Entry 3DOL (X-ray diffraction, 2.50 A resolution); this record covers chains A and B.

== Chain A ==
Name: Reverse transcriptase/ribonuclease H
Organism: Human immunodeficiency virus type 1
Notes: EC 2.7.7.49, 2.7.7.7, 3.1.26.4; fragment: gag-pol polyprotein p66 subunit
UniProtKB: P04585 (POL_HV1H2); residues 1-560 here correspond to UniProt positions 588-1147 (UniProt number = residue number + 587)
Sequence (560 residues; row label = number of the first residue in the row):
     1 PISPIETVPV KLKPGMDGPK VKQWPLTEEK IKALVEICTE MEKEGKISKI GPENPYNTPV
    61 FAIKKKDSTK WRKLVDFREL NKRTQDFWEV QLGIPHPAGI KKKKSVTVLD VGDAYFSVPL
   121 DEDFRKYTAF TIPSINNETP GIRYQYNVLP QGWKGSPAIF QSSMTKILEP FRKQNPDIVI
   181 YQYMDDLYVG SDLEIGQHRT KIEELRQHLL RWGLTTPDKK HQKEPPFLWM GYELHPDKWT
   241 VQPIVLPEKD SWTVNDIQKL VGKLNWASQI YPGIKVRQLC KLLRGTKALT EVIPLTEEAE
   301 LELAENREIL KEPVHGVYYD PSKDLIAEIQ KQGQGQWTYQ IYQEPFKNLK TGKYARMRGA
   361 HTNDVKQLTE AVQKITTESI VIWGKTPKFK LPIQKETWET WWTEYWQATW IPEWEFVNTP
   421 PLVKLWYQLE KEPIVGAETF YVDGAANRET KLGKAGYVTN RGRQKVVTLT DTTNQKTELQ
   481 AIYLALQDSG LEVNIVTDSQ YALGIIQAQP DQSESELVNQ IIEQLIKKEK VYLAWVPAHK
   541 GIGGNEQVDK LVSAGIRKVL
Disordered / not traced: 65-67, 541-560
Construct notes: engineered mutation Ile-100 (Leu687 in P04585)
Modified positions: Cys-280 (3-sulfinoalanine; CSD)
Small-molecule neighbours: GWI (N-({4-[({4-chloro-2-[(3-chloro-5-cyanophenyl)carbonyl]phenoxy}acetyl)amino]-3-methylphenyl}sulfonyl)propanamide): Pro-95, Ile-100, Lys-101, Lys-102, Lys-103, Lys-104, Ser-105, Val-106, Val-108, Val-179, Tyr-181, Tyr-188, Val-189, Gly-190, Pro-225, Phe-227, Trp-229, Leu-234, His-235, Pro-236, Tyr-318

== Chain B ==
Name: p66 RT
Organism: Human immunodeficiency virus type 1
Notes: fragment: gag-pol polyprotein p51 subunit
UniProtKB: P04585 (POL_HV1H2); residues 1-440 here correspond to UniProt positions 588-1027 (UniProt number = residue number + 587)
Sequence (440 residues; each row starts with the number of its first residue):
     1 PISPIETVPV KLKPGMDGPK VKQWPLTEEK IKALVEICTE MEKEGKISKI GPENPYNTPV
    61 FAIKKKDSTK WRKLVDFREL NKRTQDFWEV QLGIPHPAGL KKKKSVTVLD VGDAYFSVPL
   121 DEDFRKYTAF TIPSINNETP GIRYQYNVLP QGWKGSPAIF QSSMTKILEP FRKQNPDIVI
   181 YQYMDDLYVG SDLEIGQHRT KIEELRQHLL RWGLTTPDKK HQKEPPFLWM GYELHPDKWT
   241 VQPIVLPEKD SWTVNDIQKL VGKLNWASQI YPGIKVRQLC KLLRGTKALT EVIPLTEEAE
   301 LELAENREIL KEPVHGVYYD PSKDLIAEIQ KQGQGQWTYQ IYQEPFKNLK TGKYARMRGA
   361 HTNDVKQLTE AVQKITTESI VIWGKTPKFK LPIQKETWET WWTEYWQATW IPEWEFVNTP
   421 PLVKLWYQLE KEPIVGAETF
Disordered / not traced: 1-4, 65-66, 89-92, 217-232, 432-440

== Interface between chain A and chain B ==
Pairs across the interface (88; chain A residue first):
  Val-8(A) with Glu-53(B)
  Pro-9(A) with Glu-53(B)
  Gln-85(A) with Glu-53(B), hydrogen bond (side chain-backbone)
  Asp-86(A) with Pro-55(B)
  Phe-87(A) with Pro-52(B); Pro-55(B)
  Trp-88(A) with Pro-52(B), hydrogen bond (backbone-backbone); Asn-54(B); Gly-141(B); Arg-143(B)
  Gln-91(A) with Asn-137(B)
  Gly-93(A) with Asn-137(B), hydrogen bond (backbone-side chain)
  Pro-95(A) with Asn-136(B); Asn-137(B)
  His-96(A) with Asn-136(B), hydrogen bond (backbone-side chain)
  Gly-99(A) with Asn-136(B), hydrogen bond (backbone-side chain)
  Ile-100(A) with Asn-136(B)
  Ala-158(A) with Pro-52(B)
  Ser-162(A) with Pro-52(B)
  Thr-165(A) with Pro-140(B)
  Glu-169(A) with Lys-49(B), salt bridge
  Arg-172(A) with Thr-139(B)
  Val-179(A) with Glu-138(B)
  Ile-180(A) with Thr-139(B)
  Tyr-181(A) with Glu-138(B)
  Gln-182(A) with Glu-138(B), hydrogen bond (backbone-backbone); Pro-140(B)
  Lys-366(A) with Gln-394(B), hydrogen bond
  Glu-370(A) with Gln-394(B)
  Gln-373(A) with Glu-396(B); Thr-400(B)
  Thr-377(A) with Thr-400(B), hydrogen bond
  Ile-380(A) with Leu-26(B)
  Val-381(A) with Pro-25(B), hydrophobic; Ile-135(B); Asn-136(B), hydrogen bond (backbone-backbone)
  Ile-382(A) with Ile-135(B); Asn-136(B)
  Trp-383(A) with Ile-135(B)
  Gly-384(A) with Thr-27(B); Glu-28(B), hydrogen bond (backbone-backbone); Ile-135(B)
  Trp-402(A) with Lys-331(B), hydrogen bond (backbone-side chain); His-361(B); Thr-362(B); Asp-364(B), hydrogen bond
  Thr-403(A) with Gln-334(B)
  Glu-404(A) with Gln-334(B), hydrogen bond
  Tyr-405(A) with Lys-331(B), hydrogen bond (backbone-side chain)
  Trp-406(A) with Lys-331(B); Val-417(B); Asn-418(B); Thr-419(B)
  Gln-407(A) with Lys-331(B), hydrogen bond (backbone-side chain); Asp-364(B); Pro-392(B); Ile-393(B)
  Ala-408(A) with Asp-364(B); Pro-392(B), hydrogen bond (backbone-backbone); Ile-393(B), hydrophobic
  Thr-409(A) with Asp-364(B), hydrogen bond (backbone-side chain)
  Trp-410(A) with Thr-362(B), hydrogen bond (side chain-backbone); Asn-363(B); Trp-401(B); Tyr-405(B)
  Pro-412(A) with Trp-401(B), hydrophobic
  Pro-433(A) with Asn-255(B); Leu-289(B), hydrophobic
  Val-435(A) with Thr-290(B)
  Thr-439(A) with Ala-288(B); Leu-289(B), hydrogen bond (side chain-backbone)
  Tyr-441(A) with Val-254(B); Gln-258(B); Thr-286(B); Lys-287(B), hydrogen bond (side chain-backbone)
  Thr-459(A) with Thr-286(B), hydrogen bond (backbone-side chain)
  Asn-460(A) with Thr-286(B); Ala-288(B)
  Val-496(A) with Leu-289(B), hydrophobic
  Leu-503(A) with Pro-421(B), hydrophobic
  Gln-507(A) with Thr-419(B), hydrogen bond (side chain-backbone); Pro-420(B); Pro-421(B)
  Tyr-532(A) with Asn-255(B), hydrogen bond; Leu-289(B), hydrophobic
  Val-536(A) with Gln-258(B)
  Pro-537(A) with Gly-262(B); Asn-265(B)
Interface residues without a listed pair, chain A (61 interface residues in all): Ile-94, Ile-159, Gln-161, Thr-376, Ile-434, Val-458, Asn-494, Ala-534, Trp-535
Interface residues without a listed pair, chain B (53 interface residues in all): Thr-131, Lys-259, Val-261, Gly-285, Gly-333, Trp-337, Val-365, Leu-422

== In short ==
61 residues of chain A and 53 residues of chain B are in contact; the contacts include 23 hydrogen bonds and 1
salt bridge. Among the polar pairs are Glu-169(A)/Lys-49(B), Gln-85(A)/Glu-53(B) and Gly-93(A)/Asn-137(B).
Bound to chain A: compound GWI.
Here chain A is Reverse transcriptase/ribonuclease H and chain B is p66 RT, both from Human immunodeficiency
virus type 1. Entry 3DOL (Crystal structure of L100I mutant HIV-1 reverse transcriptase in complex with
GW695634) was determined by X-ray diffraction (same publication as 3DLE, 3DLG, 3DM2, 3DMJ and 3DOK).
